9GUT - chains A and L of the 24 polymer chains in the assembly; structure by electron microscopy, 2.80 A resolution.

Chain A:
Molecule: 16S ribosomal RNA
Organism: Escherichia coli K-12
Sequence (3082 nucleotides; numbered 1 to 3082; the number before each row is that of its first residue):
     1 AAAUUGAAGA GUUUGAUCAU GGCUCAGAUU GAACGCUGGC GGCAGGCCUA ACACAUGCAA
    61 GUCGAACGGU AACAGGAAGA AGCUUGCUUC UUUGCUGACG AGUGGCGGAC GGGUGAGUAA
   121 UGUCUGGGAA ACUGCCUGAU GGAGGGGGAU AACUACUGGA AACGGUAGCU AAUACCGCAU
   181 AACGUCGCAA GACCAAAGAG GGGUACCUUC GGGCCUCUUG CCAUCGGAUG UGCCCAGAUG
   241 GGAUUAGCUA GUAGGUGGGG UAACGGCUCA CCUAGGCGAC GAUCCCUAGC UGGUCUGAGA
   301 GGAUGACCAG CCACACUGGA ACUGAGACAC GGUCCAGACU CCUACGGGAG GCAGCAGUGG
   361 GGAAUAUUGC ACAAUGGGCG CAAGCCUGAU GCAGCCAUGC CGCGUGUAUG AAGAAGGCCU
   421 UCGGGUUGUA AAGUACUUUC AGCGGGGAGG AAGGGAGUAA AGUUAAUACC UUUGCUCAUU
   481 GACGUUACCC GCAGAAGAAG CACCGGCUAA CUCCGUGCCA GCAGCCXCGG UAAUACGGAG
   541 GGUGCAAGCG UUAAUCGGAA UUACUGGGCG UAAAGCGCAC GCAGGCGGUU UGUUAAGUCA
   601 GAUGUGAAAU CCCCGGGCUC AACCUGGGAA CUGCAUCUGA UACUGGCAAG CUUGAGUCUC
   661 GUAGAGGGGG GUAGAAUUCC AGGUGUAGCG GUGAAAUGCG UAGAGAUCUG GAGGAAUACC
   721 GGUGGCGAAG GCGGCCCCCU GGACGAAGAC UGACGCUCAG GUGCGAAAGC GUGGGGAGCA
   781 AACAGGAUUA GAUACCCUGG UAGUCCACGC CGUAAACGAU GUCGACUUGG AGGUUGUGCC
   841 CUUGAGGCGU GGCUUCCGGA GCUAACGCGU UAAGUCGACC GCCUGGGGAG UACGGCCGCA
   901 AGGUUAAAAC UCAAAUGAAU UGACGGGGGC CCGCACAAGC GGUGGAGCAU GUGGUUUAAU
   961 UCGAUGXAAC GCGAAGAACC UUACCUGGUC UUGACAUCCA CGGAAGUUUU CAGAGAUGAG
  1021 AAUGUGCCUU CGGGAACCGU GAGACAGGUG CUGCAUGGCU GUCGUCAGCU CGUGUUGUGA
  1081 AAUGUUGGGU UAAGUCCCGC AACGAGCGCA ACCCUUAUCC UUUGUUGCCA GCGGUCCGGC
  1141 CGGGAACUCA AAGGAGACUG CCAGUGAUAA ACUGGAGGAA GGUGGGGAUG ACGUCAAGUC
  1201 AUCAUGGCCC UUACGACCAG GGCUACACAC GUGCUACAAU GGCGCAUACA AAGAGAAGCG
  1261 ACCUCGCGAG AGCAAGCGGA CCUCAUAAAG UGCGUCGUAG UCCGGAUUGG AGUCUGCAAC
  1321 UCGACUCCAU GAAGUCGGAA UCGCUAGUAA UCGUGGAUCA GAAUGCCACG GUGAAUACGU
  1381 UCCCGGGCCU UGUACACACC GCCCGUXACA CCAUGGGAGU GGGUUGCAAA AGAAGUAGGU
  1441 AGCUUAACCU UCGGGAGGGC GCUUACCACU UUGUGAUUCA UGACUGGGGU GAAGUCGUAA
  1501 CAAGGUAACC GUAGGGGAAC CUGCGGUUGG AUCACCUCCU UAAAUUGAAG AGUUUGAUCA
  1561 UGGCUCAGAU UGAACGCUGG CGGCAGGCCU AACACAUGCA AGUCGAACGG UAACAGGAAG
  1621 AAGCUUGCUU CUUUGCUGAC GAGUGGCGGA CGGGUGAGUA AUGUCUGGGA AACUGCCUGA
  1681 UGGAGGGGGA UAACUACUGG AAACGGUAGC UAAUACCGCA UAACGUCGCA AGACCAAAGA
  1741 GGGGUACCUU CGGGCCUCUU GCCAUCGGAU GUGCCCAGAU GGGAUUAGCU AGUAGGUGGG
  1801 GUAACGGCUC ACCUAGGCGA CGAUCCCUAG CUGGUCUGAG AGGAUGACCA GCCACACUGG
  1861 AACUGAGACA CGGUCCAGAC UCCUACGGGA GGCAGCAGUG GGGAAUAUUG CACAAUGGGC
  1921 GCAAGCCUGA UGCAGCCAUG CCGCGUGUAU GAAGAAGGCC UUCGGGUUGU AAAGUACUUU
  1981 CAGCGGGGAG GAAGGGAGUA AAGUUAAUAC CUUUGCUCAU UGACGUUACC CGCAGAAGAA
  2041 GCACCGGCUA ACUCCGUGCC AGCAGCCXCG GUAAUACGGA GGGUGCAAGC GUUAAUCGGA
  2101 AUUACUGGGC GUAAAGCGCA CGCAGGCGGU UUGUUAAGUC AGAUGUGAAA UCCCCGGGCU
  2161 CAACCUGGGA ACUGCAUCUG AUACUGGCAA GCUUGAGUCU CGUAGAGGGG GGUAGAAUUC
  2221 CAGGUGUAGC GGUGAAAUGC GUAGAGAUCU GGAGGAAUAC CGGUGGCGAA GGCGGCCCCC
  2281 UGGACGAAGA CUGACGCUCA GGUGCGAAAG CGUGGGGAGC AAACAGGAUU AGAUACCCUG
  2341 GUAGUCCACG CCGUAAACGA UGUCGACUUG GAGGUUGUGC CCUUGAGGCG UGGCUUCCGG
  2401 AGCUAACGCG UUAAGUCGAC CGCCUGGGGA GUACGGCCGC AAGGUUAAAA CUCAAAUGAA
  2461 UUGACGGGGG CCCGCACAAG CGGUGGAGCA UGUGGUUUAA UUCGAUGXAA CGCGAAGAAC
  2521 CUUACCUGGU CUUGACAUCC ACGGAAGUUU UCAGAGAUGA GAAUGUGCCU UCGGGAACCG
  2581 UGAGACAGGU GCUGCAUGGC UGUCGUCAGC UCGUGUUGUG AAAUGUUGGG UUAAGUCCCG
  2641 CAACGAGCGC AACCCUUAUC CUUUGUUGCC AGCGGUCCGG CCGGGAACUC AAAGGAGACU
  2701 GCCAGUGAUA AACUGGAGGA AGGUGGGGAU GACGUCAAGU CAUCAUGGCC CUUACGACCA
  2761 GGGCUACACA CGUGCUACAA UGGCGCAUAC AAAGAGAAGC GACCUCGCGA GAGCAAGCGG
  2821 ACCUCAUAAA GUGCGUCGUA GUCCGGAUUG GAGUCUGCAA CUCGACUCCA UGAAGUCGGA
  2881 AUCGCUAGUA AUCGUGGAUC AGAAUGCCAC GGUGAAUACG UUCCCGGGCC UUGUACACAC
  2941 CGCCCGUXAC ACCAUGGGAG UGGGUUGCAA AAGAAGUAGG UAGCUUAACC UUCGGGAGGG
  3001 CGCUUACCAC UUUGUGAUUC AUGACUGGGG UGAAGUCGUA ACAAGGUAAC CGUAGGGGAA
  3061 CCUGCGGUUG GAUCACCUCC UU
Disordered / not traced: 1492-1493, 1542-3082
Modified / non-standard residues: PSU (pseudouridine-5'-monophosphate) at position 516, G7M (N7-methyl-guanosine-5'-monophosphate) at position 527, 2MG (2N-methylguanosine-5'-monophosphate) at position 966, 5MC (5-methylcytidine-5'-monophosphate) at position 967, 2MG (2N-methylguanosine-5'-monophosphate) at position 1207, 4OC (4n,o2'-methylcytidine-5'-monophosphate) at position 1402, 5MC (5-methylcytidine-5'-monophosphate) at position 1407, UR3 (3-methyluridine-5'-monophoshate) at position 1498, 2MG (2N-methylguanosine-5'-monophosphate) at position 1516, MA6 (6N-dimethyladenosine-5'-monophoshate) at position 1518, MA6 (6N-dimethyladenosine-5'-monophoshate) at position 1519, PSU (pseudouridine-5'-monophosphate) at position 2057, G7M (N7-methyl-guanosine-5'-monophosphate) at position 2068, 2MG (2N-methylguanosine-5'-monophosphate) at position 2507, 5MC (5-methylcytidine-5'-monophosphate) at position 2508, 2MG (2N-methylguanosine-5'-monophosphate) at position 2748, 4OC (4n,o2'-methylcytidine-5'-monophosphate) at position 2943, 5MC (5-methylcytidine-5'-monophosphate) at position 2948, UR3 (3-methyluridine-5'-monophoshate) at position 3039, 2MG (2N-methylguanosine-5'-monophosphate) at position 3057, MA6 (6N-dimethyladenosine-5'-monophoshate) at position 3059, MA6 (6N-dimethyladenosine-5'-monophoshate) at position 3060
Glycans and other covalent adducts: covalent link 2MG_1516-MA6_1519
Bound ions: Mg2+ site 1 near G21 (its only coordinating residue here); Mg2+ site 2: C48, G115; Mg2+ site 3 near A53 (its only coordinating residue here); Mg2+ site 4: A59, U387; Mg2+ site 5 near G100 (its only coordinating residue here); Mg2+ site 6: A109, G331; Mg2+ site 7 near G111 (its only coordinating residue here); Mg2+ site 8: G115, G117, G289; Mg2+ site 9: A116, G117, G289; Mg2+ site 10 near G145 (its only coordinating residue here); Mg2+ site 11 near A171 (its only coordinating residue here); Mg2+ site 12: A174, C175; 73 more Mg2+ sites not listed

Chain L:
Protein: 30S ribosomal protein S11
Organism: Escherichia coli K-12
UniProt: P0A7R9 (RS11_ECOLI); numbering as in UniProt (aligned over 1-129)
Chain sequence (129 residues; numbered 1 to 129; the number before each row is that of its first residue):
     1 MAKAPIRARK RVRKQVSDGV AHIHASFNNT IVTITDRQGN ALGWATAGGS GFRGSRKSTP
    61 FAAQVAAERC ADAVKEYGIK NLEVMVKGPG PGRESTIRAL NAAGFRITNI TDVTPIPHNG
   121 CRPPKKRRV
Disordered / not traced: 1-12

How chain A and chain L interact:
Residue-residue contacts - 73 pairs, chain A then chain L:
  G674(A) with His118(L), base contact
  A675(A) with Ile116(L), hydrogen bond to the sugar; His118(L), hydrogen bond to the base; Gly120(L), base contact
  A676(A) with Pro115(L), sugar contact; Pro117(L), sugar contact
  U677(A) with Cys121(L), hydrogen bond to the base
  G683(A) with Gly39(L), hydrogen bond to the base; Asn40(L), sugar contact
  U684(A) with Asn40(L), sugar contact; Ala41(L), hydrogen bond to the sugar
  G685(A) with Ala41(L), sugar contact; Trp44(L), sugar contact
  U686(A) with Trp44(L), hydrogen bond to the sugar
  A687(A) with Trp44(L), sugar contact
  G688(A) with Trp44(L), sugar contact; Thr46(L), hydrogen bond to the phosphate; Gly49(L), phosphate contact
  C689(A) with Asn29(L), hydrogen bond to the phosphate; Thr46(L), hydrogen bond to the phosphate; Gly48(L), hydrogen bond to the phosphate; Gly49(L), phosphate contact; Arg53(L), salt bridge to the phosphate
  G690(A) with Asn29(L), hydrogen bond to the phosphate; Arg53(L), hydrogen bond to the base
  G691(A) with Asn28(L), hydrogen bond to the phosphate; Arg53(L), hydrogen bond to the base; Lys57(L), hydrogen bond to the base
  U692(A) with Asn28(L), hydrogen bond to the phosphate; Gly54(L), base contact; Arg127(L), phosphate contact
  G693(A) with Arg127(L), salt bridge to the phosphate
  A694(A) with Gly54(L), phosphate contact; Ser55(L), hydrogen bond to the phosphate
  A695(A) with Arg53(L), phosphate contact; Gly54(L), hydrogen bond to the phosphate
  A704(A) with Trp44(L), base contact
  G705(A) with Trp44(L), base contact
  A706(A) with Thr33(L), sugar contact
  U707(A) with His22(L), hydrogen bond to the phosphate; Gly39(L), hydrogen bond to the sugar; Lys87(L), phosphate contact
  C708(A) with His22(L), salt bridge to the phosphate; Gln38(L), sugar contact; Gly39(L), sugar contact
  G714(A) with Cys121(L), base contact
  A716(A) with Asn119(L), hydrogen bond to the sugar; Gly120(L), base contact
  U717(A) with Asn119(L), sugar contact
  A718(A) with His118(L), stacking on the base; Asn119(L), sugar contact
  G778(A) with Cys121(L), sugar contact; Arg122(L), hydrogen bond to the sugar
  C779(A) with Arg122(L), sugar contact; Pro123(L), sugar contact; Pro124(L), phosphate contact; Lys125(L), phosphate contact
  A780(A) with Pro124(L), phosphate contact; Lys125(L), hydrogen bond to the phosphate
  A781(A) with Lys125(L), salt bridge to the phosphate
  C795(A) with Arg128(L), hydrogen bond to the sugar
  C796(A) with Arg127(L), hydrogen bond to the phosphate; Arg128(L), hydrogen bond to the phosphate; Val129(L), sugar contact
  C797(A) with Arg127(L), salt bridge to the phosphate
  U1506(A) with Arg128(L), hydrogen bond to the base; Val129(L), sugar contact
  U1522(A) with Lys125(L), hydrogen bond to the phosphate; Arg128(L), salt bridge to the phosphate
  G1523(A) with Lys125(L), salt bridge to the phosphate; Arg128(L), salt bridge to the phosphate
  C1524(A) with Arg122(L), salt bridge to the phosphate
  G1525(A) with Arg122(L), salt bridge to the phosphate
Also at the interface, not in a pair above, chain A (41 interface residues in all): A715, A777, A1507
Also at the interface, not in a pair above, chain L (37 interface residues in all): His24, Ser26, Ile31, Thr35, Leu42, Lys126

Overview:
Chain A and chain L form an interface of 41 and 37 residues respectively; the contacts include 28 hydrogen
bonds, 10 salt bridges and 1 aromatic stacking contact. Polar contacts include A675(A)-His118(L),
U677(A)-Cys121(L) and G683(A)-Gly39(L). The Mg2+ site 2 is built by C48(A) and G115(A).
Chain A is 16S ribosomal RNA and chain L is 30S ribosomal protein S11, both from Escherichia coli K-12; the
structure, 30S mRNA delivery complex (bS1 resolved), was determined by electron microscopy together with 9GUP,
9GUQ, 9GUR, 9GUS, 9GUU, 9GUV, 9GUW and 9GUX from the same study.
